Entry 9DRC (X-ray diffraction, 2.45 A resolution); this record covers chains A and B.

# Chain A
Molecule: DNA polymerase iota
From: Homo sapiens
Notes: EC 2.7.7.7
UniProtKB: Q9UNA4 (POLI_HUMAN); residues 1-420 here correspond to UniProt positions 26-445 (UniProt number = residue number + 25)
Chain sequence (420 residues; numbered 1 to 420; the number before each row is that of its first residue):
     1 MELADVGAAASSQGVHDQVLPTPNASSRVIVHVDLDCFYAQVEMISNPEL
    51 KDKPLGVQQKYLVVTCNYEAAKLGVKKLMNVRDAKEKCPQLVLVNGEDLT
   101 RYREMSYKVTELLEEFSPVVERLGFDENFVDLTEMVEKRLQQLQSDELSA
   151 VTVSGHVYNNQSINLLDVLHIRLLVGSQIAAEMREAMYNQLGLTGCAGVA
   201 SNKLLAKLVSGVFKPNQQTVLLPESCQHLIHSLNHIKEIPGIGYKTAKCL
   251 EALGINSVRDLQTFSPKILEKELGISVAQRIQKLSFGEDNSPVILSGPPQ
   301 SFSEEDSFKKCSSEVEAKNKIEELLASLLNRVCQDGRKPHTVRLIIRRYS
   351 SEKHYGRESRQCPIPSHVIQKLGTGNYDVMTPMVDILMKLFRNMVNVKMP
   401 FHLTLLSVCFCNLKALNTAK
Not modelled in the structure: 1-25, 347-355, 371-379, 395-403, 415-420
Sequence notes: conflict Ala-71 (Arg96 in Q9UNA4)
Ion coordination: Ca2+ site 1: Asp-34, Asp-126, Glu-127 (together with dTTP) (shared with DC18(B) of chain B); Ca2+ site 2: Tyr-68 (together with dTTP)
Residues lining bound ligands: dTTP (TTP): Asp-34, Leu-35, Asp-36, Cys-37, Phe-38, Tyr-39, Val-64, Thr-65, Tyr-68, Lys-77, Asp-126, Lys-214
Swiss-Prot annotation at these positions:
  - active site: Glu-127 (Proton acceptor)
  - binding site (Mg(2+)): Asp-34, Leu-35, Asp-126
  - binding site (Mn(2+)): Asp-34, Leu-35, Asp-126
  - binding site (a 2'-deoxyribonucleoside 5'-triphosphate): Tyr-39

# Chain B
Molecule: 18-nt DNA strand
Sequence (18 nucleotides; each row starts with the number of its first residue):
     1 TCAAGGGTCCTAGGACCC
Not modelled in the structure: 1-2
Ion coordination: Ca2+: DC18 (together with dTTP) (shared with Asp-34(A), Asp-126(A), Glu-127(A) of chain A)
Residues lining bound ligands: dTTP (TTP): DA4, DG5, DC18

# How chain A and chain B interact
Pairs across the interface (24; chain A residue first):
  Leu-123(A) / DC17(B)  sugar contact
  Leu-123(A) / DC18(B)  sugar contact
  Gly-124(A) / DC18(B)  sugar contact
  Asp-126(A) / DC18(B)  phosphate contact
  Glu-127(A) / DC18(B)  phosphate contact
  Lys-207(A) / DC18(B)  salt bridge to the phosphate
  Gly-241(A) / DC17(B)  hydrogen bond to the phosphate
  Ile-242(A) / DC17(B)  phosphate contact
  Gly-243(A) / DC16(B)  hydrogen bond to the phosphate
  Gly-243(A) / DC17(B)  phosphate contact
  Tyr-244(A) / DC16(B)  hydrogen bond to the phosphate
  Lys-245(A) / DA15(B)  salt bridge to the phosphate
  Lys-245(A) / DC16(B)  hydrogen bond to the phosphate
  Thr-246(A) / DC16(B)  hydrogen bond to the phosphate
  Arg-343(A) / DG13(B)  base contact
  Glu-358(A) / DG13(B)  phosphate contact
  Ser-359(A) / DA12(B)  sugar contact
  Ser-359(A) / DG13(B)  hydrogen bond to the phosphate
  Arg-360(A) / DA12(B)  phosphate contact
  Arg-360(A) / DG13(B)  salt bridge to the phosphate
  Gln-361(A) / DT11(B)  phosphate contact
  Gln-361(A) / DA12(B)  hydrogen bond to the phosphate
  Cys-362(A) / DT11(B)  phosphate contact
  Pro-363(A) / DT11(B)  phosphate contact
Other interface residues (no listed pair), chain A (21 interface residues in all): Ile-239, Pro-240, Thr-341

# Summary
21 residues of chain A face 7 of chain B across their interface; the contacts include 7 hydrogen bonds and 3
salt bridges. Polar pairs include Gly-241(A)/DC17(B), Gly-243(A)/DC16(B) and Tyr-244(A)/DC16(B). DTTP is bound
between chain A and chain B.
Chain A is DNA polymerase iota (Homo sapiens) and chain B is an 18-nt DNA strand; the structure, Ternary
substrate complex of DNA polymerase iota R71A mutant with DNA (template A) and dTTP, was determined by X-ray
diffraction (same publication as 9DDR, 9DQT, 9DQU, 9DR7, 9DR9, 9DRB and 9NJH).
